6JBS - chains C and D of the 4 polymer chains in the assembly; structure by X-ray diffraction, 2.40 A resolution.

Chain C (and D):
Name: Beta-D-xylosidase/beta-D-glucosidase
Organism: Lentinula edodes
Notes: chain D of this document is another copy of the same molecule, construct and numbering; everything in this record applies to it too
Reference sequence: G8GLP2 (G8GLP2_LENED); residue numbers follow UniProt; this construct covers 1-803
Amino-acid sequence (809 residues; row label = number of the first residue in the row):
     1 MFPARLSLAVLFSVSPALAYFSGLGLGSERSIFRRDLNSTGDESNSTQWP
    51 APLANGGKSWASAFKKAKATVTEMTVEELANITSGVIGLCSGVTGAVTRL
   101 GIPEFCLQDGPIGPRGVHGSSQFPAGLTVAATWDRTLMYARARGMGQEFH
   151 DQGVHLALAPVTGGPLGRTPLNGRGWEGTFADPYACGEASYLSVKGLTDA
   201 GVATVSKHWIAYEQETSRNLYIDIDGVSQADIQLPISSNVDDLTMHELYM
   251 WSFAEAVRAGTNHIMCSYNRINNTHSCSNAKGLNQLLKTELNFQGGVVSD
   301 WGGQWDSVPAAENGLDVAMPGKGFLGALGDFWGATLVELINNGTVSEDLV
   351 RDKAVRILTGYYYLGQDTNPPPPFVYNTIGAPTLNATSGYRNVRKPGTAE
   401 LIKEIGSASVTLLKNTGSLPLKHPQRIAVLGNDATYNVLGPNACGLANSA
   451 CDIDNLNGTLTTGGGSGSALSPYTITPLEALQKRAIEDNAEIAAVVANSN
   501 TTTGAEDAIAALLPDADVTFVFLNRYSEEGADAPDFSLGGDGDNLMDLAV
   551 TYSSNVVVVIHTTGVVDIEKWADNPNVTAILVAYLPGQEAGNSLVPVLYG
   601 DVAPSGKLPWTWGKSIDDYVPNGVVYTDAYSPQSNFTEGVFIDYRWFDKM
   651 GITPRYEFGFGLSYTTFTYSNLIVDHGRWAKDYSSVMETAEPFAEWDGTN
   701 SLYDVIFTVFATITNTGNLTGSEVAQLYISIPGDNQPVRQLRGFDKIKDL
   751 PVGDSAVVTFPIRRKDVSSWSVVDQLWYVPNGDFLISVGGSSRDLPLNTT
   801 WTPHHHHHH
Disordered / not traced: 1-43, 805-809
Differences from the reference sequence: expression tag (804-809)
Cystine bridges: Cys90-Cys106, Cys266-Cys277, Cys444-Cys451
Covalently attached groups: N-acetylglucosamine (NAG) linked to Asn81, Asn342, Asn385, Asn576, Asn635; glycan linked to Asn272, Asn457
From the paper describing this entry:
  - catalytic residues: Asp300 (by similarity / conservation)
  - catalytic residues: Glu529
  - mutagenesis - E529Q: abolished catalytic activity on XDT
  - mutagenesis - S91A, S449A: increased catalytic activity
  - contacts within the chain: Val438-Leu456 (hydrophobic contact)
  - post-translational modification sites: Asn81, Asn272, Asn342, Asn385, Asn457, Asn576, Asn635
  - mutagenesis - F324A, L325A, L328A: decreased catalytic activity

How chain C and chain D interact:
Contacting residue pairs (62; chain C residue first):
  His118(C) - Arg426(D)
  His118(C) - Glu491(D)  salt bridge
  Gly119(C) - Glu491(D)
  Tyr390(C) - Arg426(D)
  Asn392(C) - Gln425(D)
  Asn392(C) - Asn489(D)  hydrogen bond (side chain-backbone)
  Arg394(C) - Asn489(D)  hydrogen bond (side chain-backbone)
  Arg394(C) - Ala490(D)
  Arg394(C) - Glu491(D)
  Gln425(C) - Asn392(D)  hydrogen bond
  Arg426(C) - His118(D)  hydrogen bond
  Arg426(C) - Tyr390(D)
  Tyr436(C) - Leu478(D)  hydrophobic
  Tyr436(C) - Gln482(D)  hydrogen bond
  Val438(C) - Ala494(D)
  Val438(C) - Val495(D)
  Val438(C) - Val496(D)  hydrogen bond (backbone-backbone)
  Val438(C) - Ala497(D)  hydrogen bond (backbone-backbone)
  Leu439(C) - Ala494(D)
  Leu439(C) - Val495(D)
  Leu439(C) - Ala497(D)  hydrophobic
  Leu439(C) - Thr503(D)
  Leu439(C) - Ala505(D)  hydrophobic
  Leu439(C) - Ala508(D)
  Gly440(C) - Ala494(D)  hydrogen bond (backbone-backbone)
  Pro441(C) - Ala493(D)
  Asp452(C) - Thr503(D)
  Pro472(C) - Glu491(D)
  Pro472(C) - Ile492(D)  hydrogen bond (backbone-backbone)
  Tyr473(C) - Gln482(D)
  Tyr473(C) - Ile486(D)  hydrophobic
  Thr474(C) - Gln482(D)  hydrogen bond (backbone-side chain)
  Ile475(C) - Gln482(D)
  Ile475(C) - Ile486(D)  hydrophobic
  Leu478(C) - Tyr436(D)  hydrophobic
  Glu479(C) - Gln482(D)  hydrogen bond
  Gln482(C) - Tyr436(D)  hydrogen bond
  Gln482(C) - Tyr473(D)
  Gln482(C) - Thr474(D)  hydrogen bond (side chain-backbone)
  Gln482(C) - Ile475(D)
  Gln482(C) - Glu479(D)  hydrogen bond
  Ile486(C) - Tyr473(D)  hydrophobic
  Ile486(C) - Ile475(D)  hydrophobic
  Asn489(C) - Asn392(D)  hydrogen bond (backbone-side chain)
  Asn489(C) - Arg394(D)  hydrogen bond (backbone-side chain)
  Ala490(C) - Arg394(D)
  Glu491(C) - His118(D)  salt bridge
  Glu491(C) - Gly119(D)
  Glu491(C) - Arg394(D)
  Glu491(C) - Pro472(D)
  Ile492(C) - Pro472(D)  hydrogen bond (backbone-backbone)
  Ala493(C) - Pro441(D)
  Ala494(C) - Leu439(D)
  Ala494(C) - Gly440(D)  hydrogen bond (backbone-backbone)
  Val495(C) - Val438(D)
  Val495(C) - Leu439(D)
  Val496(C) - Val438(D)  hydrogen bond (backbone-backbone)
  Ala497(C) - Val438(D)  hydrogen bond (backbone-backbone)
  Ala497(C) - Leu439(D)  hydrophobic
  Thr502(C) - Leu439(D)
  Thr503(C) - Leu439(D)
  Thr503(C) - Asp452(D)
Also at the interface, not in a pair above, chain C (36 interface residues in all): Asn437, Gly504, Ala505, Ala508
Also at the interface, not in a pair above, chain D (37 interface residues in all): Asn437, Ala443, Thr502, Gly504

In short:
The interface between chain C and chain D involves 36 residues on one side and 37 on the other; the contacts
include 20 hydrogen bonds and 2 salt bridges. Polar pairs include His118(C)-Glu491(D), Asn392(C)-Asn489(D) and
Arg394(C)-Asn489(D). From the paper: catalytic residues Asp300(C) and Glu529(C); F324A, L325A and L328A of
chain C reduce catalytic activity; 6 substitutions were tested in all.
Both chains are Beta-D-xylosidase/beta-D-glucosidase (Lentinula edodes). Entry 6JBS (Bifunctional
xylosidase/glucosidase LXYL) was determined by X-ray diffraction (same publication as 6KJ0).
